PDB entry 7M61 | electron microscopy, 3.80 A resolution | chains A and H of the 10 polymer chains in the assembly

== Chain A (and H) ==
Name: Islet amyloid polypeptide
Notes: fragment: C-terminal amidated peptide; chain H of this document is another copy of the same molecule, construct and numbering; everything in this record applies to it too
Reference sequence: P10997 (IAPP_HUMAN); residues 1-37 here correspond to UniProt positions 34-70 (UniProt number = residue number + 33)
Chain sequence (38 residues; each row starts with the number of its first residue):
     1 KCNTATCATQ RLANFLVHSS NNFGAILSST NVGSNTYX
Disordered / not traced: 1-12 (chain H: 1-16)
Sequence notes: amidation (38)
Modified positions: NH2 (amino group) at position 38

== How chain A and chain H interact ==
Residue-residue contacts (5; chain A residue first):
  Phe23(A) - Asn22(H)  hydrogen bond (backbone-side chain)
  Gly33(A) - Ser28(H)
  Asn35(A) - Ser28(H)  hydrogen bond (side chain-backbone)
  Asn35(A) - Ser29(H)  hydrogen bond (side chain-backbone)
  Asn35(A) - Thr30(H)
Other interface residues (no listed pair), chain A (4 interface residues in all): Gly24
Other interface residues (no listed pair), chain H (5 interface residues in all): Gly24

== Summary ==
The interface between chain A and chain H involves 4 residues on one side and 5 on the other; the contacts
include 3 hydrogen bonds. Polar pairs include Phe23(A)-Asn22(H), Asn35(A)-Ser28(H) and Asn35(A)-Ser29(H).
Both chains are Islet amyloid polypeptide. Entry 7M61 (Cryo-EM structure of human islet amyloid polypeptide
(hIAPP, or amylin) fibrils seeded by patient extracted fibrils ...) was determined by electron microscopy
together with 7M62, 7M64 and 7M65 from the same study.
